8GJ3 - chains E and Y of the 8 polymer chains in the assembly; structure by electron microscopy, 2.80 A resolution.

== Chain E ==
Protein: DNA polymerase III subunit delta'
From: Escherichia coli K-12
Notes: EC 2.7.7.7
UniProtKB: P28631 (HOLB_ECOLI); numbering as in UniProt (aligned over 1-334)
Chain sequence (334 residues; each row starts with the number of its first residue):
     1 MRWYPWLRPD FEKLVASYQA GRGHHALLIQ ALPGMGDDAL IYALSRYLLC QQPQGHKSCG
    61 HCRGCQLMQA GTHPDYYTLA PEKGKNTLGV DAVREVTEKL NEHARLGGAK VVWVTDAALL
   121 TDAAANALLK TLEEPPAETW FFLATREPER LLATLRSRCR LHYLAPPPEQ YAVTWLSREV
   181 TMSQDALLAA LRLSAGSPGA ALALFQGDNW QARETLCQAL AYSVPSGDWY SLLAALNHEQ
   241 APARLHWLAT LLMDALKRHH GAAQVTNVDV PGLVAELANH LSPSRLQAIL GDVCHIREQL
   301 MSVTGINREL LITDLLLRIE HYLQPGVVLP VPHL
Ion coordination: Zn2+: Cys50, Cys59, Cys62, Cys65

== Chain Y ==
Molecule: Template
Sequence (26 nucleotides; row label = number of the first residue in the row):
     1 TTTTTTTTTT TAGTATGTTG TAACTA
Not modelled in the structure: 1-5

== How chain E and chain Y interact ==
Residue-residue contacts (6; chain E residue first):
  Lys85(E) - DG13(Y)  salt bridge to the phosphate
  Gly89(E) - DT14(Y)  phosphate contact
  Val90(E) - DT14(Y)  hydrogen bond to the phosphate
  Arg94(E) - DA15(Y)  salt bridge to the phosphate
  Thr304(E) - DA12(Y)  sugar contact
  Gly305(E) - DT11(Y)  phosphate contact
Interface residues without a listed pair, chain E (8 interface residues in all): Thr87, Thr121

== Summary ==
The interface between chain E and chain Y involves 8 residues on one side and 5 on the other; the contacts
include 1 hydrogen bond and 2 salt bridges. Polar contacts include Val90(E)-DT14(Y), Lys85(E)-DG13(Y) and
Arg94(E)-DA15(Y). Cys50(E), Cys59(E), Cys62(E) and Cys65(E) coordinate Zn2+.
Here chain E is DNA polymerase III subunit delta' (Escherichia coli K-12) and chain Y is Template. Entry 8GJ3
(E. coli clamp loader on primed template DNA) was determined by electron microscopy together with 8GIY, 8GIZ,
8GJ0, 8GJ1 and 8GJ2 from the same study.
